Entry 7DUI (X-ray diffraction, 3.62 A resolution); this record covers chains A and N of the 23 polymer chains in the assembly.

# Chain A
Molecule: 30S Ribosomal RNA rRNA
Source organism: Thermus thermophilus HB8
Sequence (1522 nucleotides; each row starts with the number of its first residue; note: 42 numbers in that range are skipped by the numbering (no residue carries them; nothing is unmodelled there); a row labelled like 190A-190L holds insertion residues (190A, then the next letters in order); numbering starts at 0):
     0 UUUGUUGGAG AGUCUGAUCC UGGCUCAGGG UGAACGCUGG CGGCGUGCCU AAGACAUGCA
    60 AGUCGUGCGG G
    73 CCGCGGGGUU UU
    88 ACUCCG
    95 UGGUC
   101 AGCGGCGGAC GGGUGAGUAA CGCGUGGGU
  129A G
   130 ACCUACCCGG AAGAGGGGGA CAACCCGGGG AAACUCGGGC UAAUCCCCCA UGUGGACCCG
   190 C
190A-190L CCCUUGGGGUGU
   191 GUCCAAAGGG CUUU
   216 GCCCGCUUCC GGAUGGGCCC GCGUCCCAUC AGCUAGUUGG UGGGGUAAUG GCCCACCAAG
   276 GCGACGACGG GUAGCCGGUC UGAGAGGAUG GCCGGCCACA GGGGCACUGA GACACGGGCC
   336 CCACUCCUAC GGGAGGCAGC AGUUAGGAAU CUUCCGCAAU GGGCGCAAGC CUGACGGAGC
   396 GACGCCGCUU GGAGGAAGAA GCCCUUCGGG GUGUAAACUC CUGAA
   442 CCCGGGACGA AACCCCCGAC GA
   474 GGGGACUGAC GGUACCGGG
   494 GUAAUAGCGC CGGCCAACUC CGUGCCAGCA GCCGCGGUAA UACGGAGGGC GCGAGCGUUA
   554 CCCGGAUUCA CUGGGCGUAA AGGGCGUGUA GGCGGCCUGG GGCGUCCCAU GUGAAAGACC
   614 ACGGCUCAAC CGUGGGGGAG CGUGGGAUAC GCUCAGGCUA GACGGUGGGA GAGGGUGGUG
   674 GAAUUCCCGG AGUAGCGGUG AAAUGCGCAG AUACCGGGAG GAACGCCGAU GGCGAAGGCA
   734 GCCACCUGGU CCACCCGUGA CGCUGAGGCG CGAAAGCGUG GGGAGCAAAC CGGAUUAGAU
   794 ACCCGGGUAG UCCACGCCCU AAACGAUGCG CGCUAGGUCU CUGGGUCU
   848 CCUGGGGGCC GAAGCUAACG CGUUAAGCGC GCCGCCUGGG GAGUACGGCC GCAAGGCUGA
   908 AACUCAAAGG AAUUGACGGG GGCCCGCACA AGCGGUGGAG CAUGUGGUUU AAUUCGAAGX
   968 AACGCGAAGA ACCUUACCAG GCCUUGACAU GCUAGG
 1003A G
  1004 AACCCGGGUG AAAGCCUGGG GUGCCCC
1030A-1030D GCGA
  1031 GGGGAGCCCU AGCACAGGUG CUGCAUGGCC GUCGUCAGCU CGUGCCGUGA GGUGUUGGGU
  1091 UAAGUCCCGC AACGAGCGCA ACCCCCGCCG UUAGUUGCCA GCGGUUCGGC CGGGCACUCU
  1151 AACGGGACUG CCCGCGAAA
  1171 GCGGGAGGAA GGAGGGGACG ACGUCUGGUC AGCAUGGCCC UUACGGCCUG GGCGACACAC
  1231 GUGCUACAAU GCCCACUACA AAGCGAUGCC ACCCGGCAAC GGGGAGCUAA UCGCAAAAAG
  1291 GUGGGCCCAG UUCGGAUUGG GGUCUGCAAC CCGACCCCAU GAAGCCGGAA UCGCUAGUAA
  1351 UCGCGGAUCA G
 1361A C
  1362 CAUGCCGCGG UGAAUACGUU CCCGGGCCUU GUACACACXG CCXGUXACGC CAUGGGAGCG
  1422 GGCUCUACCC GAAGUCGCCG GG
  1446 AGCCUACGGG
  1459 CAGGCGCCGA GGGUAGGGCC CGUGACUGGG GCGAAGUCGU AACAAGGUAG CUGUACCGGA
  1519 AGGUGCGGCU GGAUCCACUC CUUUCU
Disordered / not traced: 0-4, 1534-1538
Modified positions: PSU (pseudouridine-5'-monophosphate) at position 516, 7MG (7N-methyl-8-hydroguanosine-5'-monophosphate) at position 527, M2G (N2-dimethylguanosine-5'-monophosphate) at position 966, 5MC (5-methylcytidine-5'-monophosphate) at position 967, 2MG (2N-methylguanosine-5'-monophosphate) at position 1207, 5MC (5-methylcytidine-5'-monophosphate) at position 1400, 4OC (4n,o2'-methylcytidine-5'-monophosphate) at position 1402, 5MC (5-methylcytidine-5'-monophosphate) at position 1404, 5MC (5-methylcytidine-5'-monophosphate) at position 1407, UR3 (3-methyluridine-5'-monophoshate) at position 1498, MA6 (6N-dimethyladenosine-5'-monophoshate) at position 1518, MA6 (6N-dimethyladenosine-5'-monophoshate) at position 1519, PSU (pseudouridine-5'-monophosphate) at position 1540, PSU (pseudouridine-5'-monophosphate) at position 1541
Ion coordination: Mg2+ site 1: U5 (shared with 1 residue of chain H); Mg2+ site 2 near G21 (its only coordinating residue here); Mg2+ site 3 near G46 (its only coordinating residue here); Mg2+ site 4 near C48 (its only coordinating residue here); Mg2+ site 5: A59, C386, U387; Mg2+ site 6: G61, G105; Mg2+ site 7: G70, U98; Mg2+ site 8: G107, G326; Mg2+ site 9: A109, G331; Mg2+ site 10: G111, G112; Mg2+ site 11 near G117 (its only coordinating residue here); Mg2+ site 12: C121, G124, U125; 95 more Mg2+ sites not listed
Ligand contacts: HKO (N-[(1R,2R,3R,4S,5R)-4-[(2R,3R,6S)-6-(aminomethyl)-3-azanyl-oxan-2-yl]oxy-5-azanyl-2-[[(3S,4S,5S,6R)-5-(methylamino)-4,6-bis(oxidanyl)-2-oxabicyclo[4.1.0]heptan-3-yl]oxy]-3-oxidanyl-cyclohexyl]pyridine-3-sulfonamide): 5MC_1404, G1405, U1406, 5MC_1407, A1408, C1409, G1491, A1493, G1494, U1495, C1496, G1497

# Chain N
Protein: 30S ribosomal protein S14 type Z
Source organism: Thermus thermophilus HB8
Reference sequence: P0DOY6 (RS14Z_THET8); residue numbers follow UniProt; this construct covers 1-61
Chain sequence (61 residues; row label = number of the first residue in the row):
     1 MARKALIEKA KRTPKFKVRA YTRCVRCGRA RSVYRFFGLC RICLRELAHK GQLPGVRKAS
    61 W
Disordered / not traced: 1
Ion coordination: Zn2+: Cys24, Cys27, Cys40, Cys43

# Chain A / chain N interface
Pairs across the interface - 70 pairs, chain A then chain N:
  G973(A) - Arg29(N)  sugar contact
  G973(A) - Arg41(N)  hydrogen bond to the phosphate
  A974(A) - Arg29(N)  salt bridge to the phosphate
  A974(A) - Arg31(N)  base contact
  A974(A) - Ser32(N)  phosphate contact
  A974(A) - Arg41(N)  salt bridge to the phosphate
  A975(A) - Ser32(N)  hydrogen bond to the sugar
  A975(A) - Tyr34(N)  hydrogen bond to the base
  G976(A) - Arg31(N)  phosphate contact
  G976(A) - Ser32(N)  phosphate contact
  A977(A) - Arg31(N)  salt bridge to the phosphate
  C979(A) - Val18(N)  base contact
  C979(A) - Arg19(N)  hydrogen bond to the base
  C980(A) - Val18(N)  base contact
  C980(A) - Arg19(N)  base contact
  C980(A) - Tyr21(N)  sugar contact
  U981(A) - Leu6(N)  phosphate contact
  U981(A) - Glu8(N)  phosphate contact
  U981(A) - Tyr21(N)  sugar contact
  U981(A) - Ala30(N)  phosphate contact
  U982(A) - Arg23(N)  salt bridge to the phosphate
  U982(A) - Ala30(N)  phosphate contact
  A983(A) - Arg3(N)  salt bridge to the phosphate
  A994(A) - Lys4(N)  base contact
  A994(A) - Ala5(N)  base contact
  C995(A) - Lys4(N)  hydrogen bond to the base
  A1015(A) - Lys15(N)  hydrogen bond to the phosphate
  G1047(A) - Lys4(N)  salt bridge to the phosphate
  G1048(A) - Arg3(N)  phosphate contact
  G1048(A) - Lys4(N)  hydrogen bond to the phosphate
  U1049(A) - Ala2(N)  base contact
  U1049(A) - Arg3(N)  hydrogen bond to the sugar
  C1059(A) - Arg45(N)  hydrogen bond to the phosphate
  C1060(A) - Arg45(N)  salt bridge to the phosphate
  C1114(A) - Ser60(N)  hydrogen bond to the sugar
  C1115(A) - Trp61(N)  sugar contact
  G1186(A) - Trp61(N)  base contact
  G1187(A) - Ser60(N)  hydrogen bond to the base
  G1187(A) - Trp61(N)  hydrogen bond to the sugar
  A1188(A) - Lys58(N)  hydrogen bond to the phosphate
  A1188(A) - Ser60(N)  hydrogen bond to the sugar
  C1189(A) - Lys58(N)  salt bridge to the phosphate
  G1202(A) - Ala2(N)  phosphate contact
  G1202(A) - Cys27(N)  hydrogen bond to the sugar
  G1202(A) - Arg29(N)  sugar contact
  G1202(A) - Ile42(N)  base contact
  G1202(A) - Cys43(N)  base contact
  G1202(A) - Glu46(N)  hydrogen bond to the base
  C1203(A) - Ala2(N)  hydrogen bond to the phosphate
  C1203(A) - Cys27(N)  sugar contact
  G1216(A) - Arg3(N)  salt bridge to the phosphate
  G1216(A) - Ala5(N)  phosphate contact
  C1217(A) - Ala5(N)  phosphate contact
  C1217(A) - Glu8(N)  phosphate contact
  U1219(A) - Arg19(N)  salt bridge to the phosphate
  G1316(A) - Lys17(N)  salt bridge to the phosphate
  G1316(A) - Val18(N)  phosphate contact
  C1317(A) - Phe16(N)  stacking on the base
  C1317(A) - Lys17(N)  phosphate contact
  C1317(A) - Arg19(N)  base contact
  A1357(A) - Tyr34(N)  sugar contact
  U1358(A) - Thr22(N)  phosphate contact
  U1358(A) - Val33(N)  sugar contact
  U1358(A) - Tyr34(N)  sugar contact
  U1358(A) - Arg35(N)  hydrogen bond to the phosphate
  C1359(A) - Thr22(N)  hydrogen bond to the phosphate
  C1359(A) - Arg35(N)  salt bridge to the phosphate
  A1360(A) - Arg35(N)  salt bridge to the phosphate
  G1368(A) - Trp61(N)  phosphate contact
  C1369(A) - Trp61(N)  hydrogen bond to the phosphate
Other interface residues (no listed pair), chain A (40 interface residues in all): A996, A1016, C1218
Other interface residues (no listed pair), chain N (35 interface residues in all): Ala20, Arg26, Gly28, Phe36, Ala59

# Summary
40 residues of chain A and 35 residues of chain N are in contact; the contacts include 20 hydrogen bonds, 13
salt bridges and 1 aromatic stacking contact. Polar contacts include A975(A)-Tyr34(N), C979(A)-Arg19(N) and
C995(A)-Lys4(N). Chain A binds compound HKO.
Here chain A is 30S Ribosomal RNA rRNA and chain N is 30S ribosomal protein S14 type Z, both from Thermus
thermophilus HB8. Entry 7DUI (Crystal structure of the Thermus thermophilus (HB8) 30S ribosomal subunit with
mRNA and cognate transfer RNA ...) was determined by X-ray diffraction.
